Entry 6SND (X-ray diffraction, 3.10 A resolution); this record covers chains A and C of the 3 polymer chains in the assembly.

== Chain A ==
Molecule: LN01 light chain
Source organism: Homo sapiens
Amino-acid sequence (213 residues; each row starts with the number of its first residue):
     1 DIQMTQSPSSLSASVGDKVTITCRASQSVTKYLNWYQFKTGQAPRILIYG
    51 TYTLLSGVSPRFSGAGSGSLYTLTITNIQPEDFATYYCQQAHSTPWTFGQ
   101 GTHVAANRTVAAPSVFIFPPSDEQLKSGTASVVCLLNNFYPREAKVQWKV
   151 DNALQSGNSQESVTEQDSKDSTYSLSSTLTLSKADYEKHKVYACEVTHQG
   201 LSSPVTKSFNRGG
Disulfide bonds: Cys23-Cys88, Cys134-Cys194
Covalent attachments: N-acetylglucosamine (NAG) linked to Asn107
Small-molecule neighbours: dodecyl 2-(trimethylammonio)ethyl phosphate (DPV): Thr30, Lys31, Tyr32

== Chain C ==
Molecule: Envelope glycoprotein gp160
Reference sequence: G3DH64 (G3DH64_9HIV1); residues 671-689 here correspond to UniProt positions 693-711 (UniProt number = residue number + 22)
Amino-acid sequence (25 residues; row label = number of the first residue in the row):
   671 NWFDITNWLWYIKLFIMIVKKKKKK
Unresolved in the structure: 690-695
Sequence notes: expression tag (690-695)
Small-molecule neighbours: dodecyl 2-(trimethylammonio)ethyl phosphate (DPV): Trp680, Tyr681, Leu684, Phe685

== Chain A / chain C interface ==
Pairs across the interface (5):
  His92(A) - Asp674(C)
  His92(A) - Asn677(C)  hydrogen bond
  Ser93(A) - Asp674(C)
  Thr94(A) - Asp674(C)  hydrogen bond (backbone-side chain)
  Trp96(A) - Phe673(C)  hydrophobic
Other interface residues (no listed pair), chain A (5 interface residues in all): Tyr32
Other interface residues (no listed pair), chain C (5 interface residues in all): Asn671, Trp680

== In short ==
Chain A and chain C each contribute 5 residues to their interface; the contacts include 2 hydrogen bonds.
Among the polar pairs are His92(A)-Asn677(C) and Thr94(A)-Asp674(C). Dodecyl 2-(trimethylammonio)ethyl
phosphate is bound between chain A and chain C. Covalently linked N-acetylglucosamine: at Asn107(A).
Chain A is LN01 light chain (Homo sapiens) and chain C is Envelope glycoprotein gp160; the structure, crystal
structure of LN01 Fab in complex with an HIV-1 gp41 peptide, was determined by X-ray diffraction together with
6SNC and 6SNE from the same study.
